8DQW - chains E and A of the 10 polymer chains in the assembly; structure by electron microscopy, 2.10 A resolution.

Chain E:
Name: Replication factor C subunit 5
Source organism: Saccharomyces cerevisiae
UniProt: P38251 (RFC5_YEAST); residue numbers follow UniProt; this construct covers 1-354
Amino-acid sequence (354 residues; numbered 1 to 354; the number before each row is that of its first residue):
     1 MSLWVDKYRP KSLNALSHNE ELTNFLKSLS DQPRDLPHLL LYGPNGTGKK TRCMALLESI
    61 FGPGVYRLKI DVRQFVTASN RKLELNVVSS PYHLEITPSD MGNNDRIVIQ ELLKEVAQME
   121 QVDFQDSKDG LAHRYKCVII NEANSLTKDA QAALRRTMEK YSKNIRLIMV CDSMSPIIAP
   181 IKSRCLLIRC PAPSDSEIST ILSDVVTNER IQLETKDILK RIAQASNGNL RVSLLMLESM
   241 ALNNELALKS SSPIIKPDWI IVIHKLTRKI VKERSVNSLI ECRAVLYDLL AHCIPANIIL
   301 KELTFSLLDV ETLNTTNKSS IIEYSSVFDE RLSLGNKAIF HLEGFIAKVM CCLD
Ligand contacts:
  - ATP-gamma-S (AGS; phosphothiophosphoric acid-adenylate ester): R155, E159, P180, R184
  - GDP (guanosine-5'-diphosphate): V5, Y8, R9, P10, A15, L16, S17, H18, P44, N45, G46, T47, G48, K49, K50, T51, R52, I201, L230, R231, L234
Curated features (UniProtKB/Swiss-Prot):
  - binding site (ATP): V5, S17, G43 to T51, R231
From the paper describing this entry:
  - binding site for GDP: R52

Chain A:
Name: RAD24 isoform 1
Source organism: Saccharomyces cerevisiae
UniProt: A0A8H8UM36 (A0A8H8UM36_YEASX); residues 1-659 here = UniProt positions 1-659
Amino-acid sequence (696 residues; row label = number of the first residue in the row):
     1 MDSTNLNKRP LLQYSLSSLG SQITKWSSSR PTSPVRKARS TENDFLSKQD TSSILPSIND
    61 DGGEQWYEKF KPNCLEQVAI HKRKLKDVQE ALDAMFLPNA KHRILLLSGP SGCSKSTVIK
   121 ELSKILVPKY RQNSNGTSFR STPNEHKVTE FRGDCIVNDL PQMESFSEFL KGARYLVMSN
   181 LSLILIEDLP NVFHIDTRRR FQQLILQWLY SSEPLLPPLV ICITECEIPE NDNNYRKFGI
   241 DYTFSAETIM NKEILMHPRL KRIKFNPINS TLLKKHLKFI CVQNMKMLKE KNKWNKRQEV
   301 IDYIAQETGD IRSAITTLQF WATSSGSLPI STRESTISYF HAIGKVIHGS HSTNNDNEMI
   361 NNLFENSNNL LSKEDFKLGI LENYNTFNKG EFSISDASSI VDCLSECDNM NGLPESNEYG
   421 LREVRKTFRN ISKQGHNHGT VYFPREWKVR KLQNSFKVQA EDWLNVSLYK YNAVHSFRNI
   481 TLEFGYYAPL IRKCQSYKKK YILYYLKNLP SGSSGPKQTM DKFSDIMKVE NGIDVVDRIG
   541 GPIEALSVED GLAPLMDNDS NNCDHLEDQK KERDRRLRML IDQYERNVMM ANDDLEDEET
   601 SFNDDPIVDS DSDNSNNIGN ETFGRSDEDE SLCEILSQRQ PRKAPVISES LSDSDLEILG
   661 LNLEVLFQGP GGDYKDDDDK DYKDDDDKDY KDDDDK
Disordered / not traced: 1-62, 510-520, 548-563, 612-696
Sequence notes: expression tag (660-696)
Ion coordination: Mg2+: S116 (together with ATP-gamma-S)
Ligand contacts: ATP-gamma-S: Y67, F70, K71, P72, Q77, V78, A79, P110, S111, G112, C113, S114, K115, S116, T117, E187, T224, H276, I311, R312, I315

Interface between chain E and chain A:
Contacting residue pairs - 123 pairs, chain E then chain A:
  M1(E) - Y471(A)
  M1(E) - R492(A)  hydrogen bond (backbone-side chain)
  M1(E) - D525(A)  hydrogen bond (backbone-backbone)
  M1(E) - K528(A)
  S2(E) - Y471(A)
  L3(E) - F484(A)  hydrophobic
  L3(E) - R492(A)
  V5(E) - F484(A)  hydrophobic
  D6(E) - A473(A)
  D6(E) - H475(A)  salt bridge
  K7(E) - D525(A)  salt bridge
  N45(E) - N479(A)  hydrogen bond
  N45(E) - E483(A)
  Y66(E) - N472(A)
  R67(E) - D593(A)  salt bridge
  L68(E) - N472(A)
  I70(E) - Y469(A)
  E142(E) - R478(A)
  E209(E) - D525(A)
  N229(E) - E483(A)  hydrogen bond
  R231(E) - N479(A)  hydrogen bond
  R231(E) - E483(A)  salt bridge
  R231(E) - F484(A)
  V232(E) - E483(A)
  L235(E) - E483(A)
  L235(E) - Y487(A)  hydrophobic
  M236(E) - Y487(A)
  E238(E) - I491(A)
  S239(E) - Y487(A)
  S239(E) - I491(A)
  L242(E) - I491(A)  hydrophobic
  L242(E) - Q495(A)
  N243(E) - C494(A)
  E245(E) - K498(A)  salt bridge
  L246(E) - K498(A)
  L246(E) - F523(A)  hydrophobic
  I255(E) - Y486(A)
  I255(E) - Y487(A)  hydrogen bond (backbone-side chain)
  K256(E) - Y486(A)
  K256(E) - Y487(A)
  P257(E) - Y486(A)  hydrophobic
  P257(E) - Y487(A)
  D258(E) - Y486(A)
  D258(E) - R538(A)  salt bridge
  D258(E) - I543(A)
  W259(E) - L482(A)  hydrogen bond (side chain-backbone)
  W259(E) - I543(A)
  V262(E) - I543(A)  hydrophobic
  V262(E) - A545(A)
  K265(E) - L546(A)  hydrogen bond (side chain-backbone)
  K265(E) - S547(A)  hydrogen bond (side chain-backbone)
  L266(E) - L546(A)
  V276(E) - N385(A)
  V276(E) - G390(A)
  V276(E) - F392(A)
  N277(E) - E391(A)
  L279(E) - Y384(A)
  I280(E) - N385(A)
  R283(E) - L381(A)
  R283(E) - E382(A)  salt bridge
  R283(E) - N385(A)
  R283(E) - R445(A)
  A284(E) - R445(A)
  V285(E) - A545(A)  hydrophobic
  V285(E) - L546(A)  hydrophobic
  Y287(E) - E382(A)
  Y287(E) - R445(A)
  Y287(E) - E446(A)  hydrogen bond
  Y287(E) - V449(A)  hydrophobic
  D288(E) - I543(A)
  D288(E) - E544(A)  hydrogen bond (side chain-backbone)
  D288(E) - A545(A)  hydrogen bond (side chain-backbone)
  L290(E) - Q453(A)  hydrogen bond (backbone-side chain)
  A291(E) - V449(A)  hydrophobic
  A291(E) - L452(A)  hydrophobic
  A291(E) - Q453(A)
  H292(E) - F456(A)
  H292(E) - R538(A)
  H292(E) - I539(A)
  H292(E) - G540(A)  hydrogen bond (side chain-backbone)
  H292(E) - G541(A)  hydrogen bond (side chain-backbone)
  H292(E) - P542(A)
  H292(E) - I543(A)
  C293(E) - Q453(A)
  C293(E) - F456(A)  hydrophobic
  C293(E) - K457(A)  hydrogen bond
  C293(E) - F477(A)  hydrophobic
  C293(E) - T481(A)
  I294(E) - T481(A)
  P295(E) - R478(A)
  I298(E) - R478(A)
  F328(E) - S405(A)
  R331(E) - D402(A)  salt bridge
  R331(E) - S405(A)  hydrogen bond
  R331(E) - E406(A)  salt bridge
  R331(E) - N409(A)  hydrogen bond (backbone-side chain)
  L334(E) - N409(A)
  G335(E) - D408(A)
  G335(E) - N409(A)
  N336(E) - D408(A)  hydrogen bond (backbone-side chain)
  K337(E) - E374(A)
  K337(E) - L378(A)
  K337(E) - D408(A)
  I339(E) - L378(A)  hydrophobic
  F340(E) - E374(A)
  F340(E) - K377(A)
  F340(E) - L378(A)  hydrophobic
  F340(E) - L381(A)  hydrophobic
  F340(E) - V401(A)
  F340(E) - L404(A)  hydrophobic
  H341(E) - S405(A)  hydrogen bond
  H341(E) - D408(A)  salt bridge
  H341(E) - N409(A)
  E343(E) - L381(A)
  E343(E) - V401(A)
  G344(E) - V401(A)
  A347(E) - S398(A)
  K348(E) - S398(A)
  K348(E) - D402(A)  salt bridge
  M350(E) - I394(A)  hydrophobic
  C351(E) - I394(A)  hydrogen bond (side chain-backbone)
  C351(E) - S395(A)
  C351(E) - S398(A)
Other interface residues (no listed pair), chain E (72 interface residues in all): V88, E95, D100, D172, S275, L289, N297, E330, D354
Other interface residues (no listed pair), chain A (68 interface residues in all): K389, S393, L468, V474, S476, A488, L490, I526

In short:
The interface between chain E and chain A involves 72 residues on one side and 68 on the other; the contacts
include 21 hydrogen bonds and 11 salt bridges. Polar contacts include D6(E)-H475(A), K7(E)-D525(A) and
R67(E)-D593(A). Bound to chain E: ATP-gamma-S and GDP. The paper reports a binding site for GDP at R52(E).
Here chain E is Replication factor C subunit 5 and chain A is RAD24 isoform 1, both from Saccharomyces
cerevisiae. Entry 8DQW (Open state of Rad24-RFC:9-1-1 bound to a 5' ss/dsDNA junction) was determined by
electron microscopy, deposited together with 8DQX, 8DQZ, 8DR0, 8DR1, 8DR3, 8DR4 and 3 further entries.
